Entry 6ZQ7 (X-ray diffraction, 2.42 A resolution); this record covers chain A.

Chain A:
Name: Glycerol kinase-like protein
Source organism: Chaetomium thermophilum (strain DSM 1495 / CBS 144.50 / IMI 039719)
UniProt: G0SAG9 (G0SAG9_CHATD); residue numbers follow UniProt; this construct covers 67-590
Amino-acid sequence (526 residues; row label = number of the first residue in the row):
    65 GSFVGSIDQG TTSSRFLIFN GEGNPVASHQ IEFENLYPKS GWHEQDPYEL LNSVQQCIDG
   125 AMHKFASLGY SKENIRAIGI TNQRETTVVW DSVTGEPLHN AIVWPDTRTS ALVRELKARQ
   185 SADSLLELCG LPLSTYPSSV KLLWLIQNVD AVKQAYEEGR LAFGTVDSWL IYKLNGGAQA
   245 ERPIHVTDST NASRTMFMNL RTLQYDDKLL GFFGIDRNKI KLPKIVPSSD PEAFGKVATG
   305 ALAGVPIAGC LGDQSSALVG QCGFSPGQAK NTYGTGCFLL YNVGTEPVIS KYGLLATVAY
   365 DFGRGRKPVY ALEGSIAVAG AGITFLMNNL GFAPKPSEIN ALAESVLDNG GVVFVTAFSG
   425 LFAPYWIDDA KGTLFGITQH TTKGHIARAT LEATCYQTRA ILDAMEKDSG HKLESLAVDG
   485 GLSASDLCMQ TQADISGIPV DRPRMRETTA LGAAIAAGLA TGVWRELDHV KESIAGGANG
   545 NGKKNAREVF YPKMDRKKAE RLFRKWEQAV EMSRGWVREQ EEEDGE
Unresolved in the structure: 542-550, 583-590
Sequence notes: expression tag (65-66)
Reported in the primary citation:
  - binding site for glycerol: R148, E149, W168, D317, Q318, F342

Overview:
From the paper: a binding site for glycerol at R148, E149 and W168 among others.
Chain A is Glycerol kinase-like protein (Chaetomium thermophilum (strain DSM 1495 / CBS 144.50 / IMI 039719));
the structure, Crystal structure of Chaetomium thermophilum Glycerol Kinase in I222 space group, was
determined by X-ray diffraction (same publication as 6ZQ4, 6ZQ6 and 6ZQ8).
